8TXR - chains A and j of the 20 polymer chains in the assembly; structure by electron microscopy, 3.80 A resolution.

== Chain A ==
Name: Exodeoxyribonuclease 7 large subunit
From: Escherichia coli
UniProt: P04994 (EX7L_ECOLI); residue numbers follow UniProt; this construct covers 1-456
Chain sequence (456 residues; numbered 1 to 456; the number before each row is that of its first residue):
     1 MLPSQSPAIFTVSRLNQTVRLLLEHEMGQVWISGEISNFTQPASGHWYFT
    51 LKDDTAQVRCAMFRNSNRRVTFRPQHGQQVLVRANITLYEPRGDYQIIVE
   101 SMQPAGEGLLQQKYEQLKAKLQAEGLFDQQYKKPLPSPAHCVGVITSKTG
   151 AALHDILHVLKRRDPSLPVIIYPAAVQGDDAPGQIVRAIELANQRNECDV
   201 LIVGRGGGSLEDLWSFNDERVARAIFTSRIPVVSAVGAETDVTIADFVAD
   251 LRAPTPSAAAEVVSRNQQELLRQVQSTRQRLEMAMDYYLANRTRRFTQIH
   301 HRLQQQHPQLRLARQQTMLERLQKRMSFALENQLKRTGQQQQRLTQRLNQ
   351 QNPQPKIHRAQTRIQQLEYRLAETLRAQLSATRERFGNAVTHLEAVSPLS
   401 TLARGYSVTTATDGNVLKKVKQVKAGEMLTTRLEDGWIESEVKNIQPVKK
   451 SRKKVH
Unresolved in the structure: 1-8, 105-108, 397-405, 449-456
Construct notes: engineered mutation Ala238 (His in P04994)
Swiss-Prot annotation at these positions:
  - mutagenesis: Phe63 (F63A: About 10% ssDNA-binding by N-terminal domain), Arg64 to Arg69 (About 20% ssDNA-binding by N-terminal domain), Gln96 (Q96A: About 50% ssDNA-binding by N-terminal domain), Asp155 (D155A: Loss of exonuclease activity, reduced ssDNA-binding; D155N: Does not cleave Ec83 msDNA, not lethal on overexpression), Gln177 (Q177A: Wild-type exonuclease activity), Ala188 (A188T: Cleaves EC83 msDNA normally, reduced toxicity on overexpression), Arg205 (R205A: Loss of exonuclease activity, still binds ssDNA), Gly237 (G237R: Does not cleave Ec83 msDNA, 10-fold reduced toxicity on overexpression), Asp241 (D241A: Loss of exonuclease activity, still binds ssDNA), Asp246 (D246A: Wild-type exonuclease activity), Asp250 (D250A: Wild-type exonuclease activity), Thr255 (T255A: Wild-type exonuclease activity), 1 further mutagenesis entry in UniProt

== Chain j ==
Name: Exodeoxyribonuclease 7 small subunit
From: Escherichia coli
UniProt: P0A8G9 (EX7S_ECOLI); residues 1-80 here = UniProt positions 1-80
Chain sequence (80 residues; numbered 1 to 80; the number before each row is that of its first residue):
     1 MPKKNEAPASFEKALSELEQIVTRLESGDLPLEEALNEFERGVQLARQGQ
    51 AKLQQAEQRVQILLSDNEDASLTPFTPDNE
Unresolved in the structure: 1-7, 67-80

== Chain A / chain j interface ==
Pairs across the interface (21):
  Ser327(A) - Leu64(j)
  Thr337(A) - Phe11(j)
  Thr337(A) - Leu53(j)
  Gln340(A) - Leu15(j)
  Gln341(A) - Phe11(j)
  Gln341(A) - Leu15(j)
  Gln341(A) - Ala46(j)
  Gln341(A) - Gln50(j)
  Leu344(A) - Leu15(j)  hydrophobic
  Leu344(A) - Leu18(j)  hydrophobic
  Leu344(A) - Glu19(j)
  Arg347(A) - Glu26(j)  salt bridge
  Leu348(A) - Val22(j)  hydrophobic
  Leu348(A) - Phe39(j)
  Leu348(A) - Gly42(j)
  Leu348(A) - Val43(j)
  Gln351(A) - Glu26(j)
  Gln351(A) - Phe39(j)
  Asn352(A) - Phe39(j)
  Pro353(A) - Phe39(j)
  Lys356(A) - Leu32(j)
Interface residues without a listed pair, chain A (15 interface residues in all): Leu330, Leu334, Gly338, Thr345
Interface residues without a listed pair, chain j (18 interface residues in all): Leu25, Gly49, Glu57, Val60

== Summary ==
15 residues of chain A and 18 residues of chain j are in contact; the contacts include 1 salt bridge. Its one
salt-bridged contact is Arg347(A)-Glu26(j). Curated annotation (UniProt) lists 19 mutagenesis sites on chain
A.
Here chain A is Exodeoxyribonuclease 7 large subunit and chain j is Exodeoxyribonuclease 7 small subunit, both
from Escherichia coli. Entry 8TXR (E. coli ExoVII(H238A)) was determined by electron microscopy.
